Entry 8KHT (X-ray diffraction, 2.05 A resolution); this record covers chains A and B.

== Chain A (and B) ==
Molecule: Oxidoreductase
Source organism: Mycobacterium tuberculosis
Notes: chain B of this document is another copy of the same molecule, construct and numbering; everything in this record applies to it too
UniProtKB: A0A045GL20 (A0A045GL20_MYCTX); residues 17-305 here correspond to UniProt positions 1-289 (UniProt number = residue number - 16)
Amino-acid sequence (305 residues; row label = number of the first residue in the row):
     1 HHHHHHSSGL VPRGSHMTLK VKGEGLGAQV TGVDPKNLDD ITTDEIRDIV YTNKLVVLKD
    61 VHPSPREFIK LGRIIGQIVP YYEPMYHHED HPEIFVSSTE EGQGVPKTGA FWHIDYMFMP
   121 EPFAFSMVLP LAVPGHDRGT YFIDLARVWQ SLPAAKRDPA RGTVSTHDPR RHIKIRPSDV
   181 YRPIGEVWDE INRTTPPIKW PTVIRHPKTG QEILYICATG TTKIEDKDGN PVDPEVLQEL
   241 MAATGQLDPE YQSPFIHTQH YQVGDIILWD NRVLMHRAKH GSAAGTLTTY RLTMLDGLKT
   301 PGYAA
Disordered / not traced: 1-16, 32, 281-284 (chain B: 1-16, 281-284)
Differences from the reference sequence: expression tag (1-16)
Ion coordination: Fe2+: His113, Asp115, His276
Ligand contacts: VY9 ((3R)-3-(2-hydroxy-2-oxoethylamino)decanoic acid): Tyr81, Tyr86, Phe95, Thr108, Gly109, Phe111, His113, Ile114, Asp115, Tyr116, Phe118, Phe123, Asp168, Pro169, His172, Ile173, Lys174, Cys217, Gly220, Arg291

== Chain A / chain B interface ==
Residue-residue contacts (18):
  Met119(A) - Gln150(B)  hydrogen bond
  Pro120(A) - Gln150(B)
  Pro120(A) - Ser151(B)
  Pro120(A) - Phe255(B)  hydrophobic
  Arg193(A) - Thr209(B)
  Arg193(A) - Gly210(B)
  Arg193(A) - Gln211(B)  hydrogen bond (backbone-side chain)
  Thr194(A) - Gln150(B)  hydrogen bond (backbone-side chain)
  Thr195(A) - Gln150(B)
  Pro196(A) - Arg147(B)
  Pro197(A) - Arg147(B)  hydrogen bond (backbone-side chain)
  Ile198(A) - Arg147(B)
  Lys199(A) - Glu24(B)  hydrogen bond (side chain-backbone)
  Lys223(A) - Glu24(B)  salt bridge
  Asp228(A) - Lys22(B)
  Asp228(A) - Gln29(B)
  Gly229(A) - Lys22(B)
  Asn230(A) - Lys22(B)  hydrogen bond
Also at the interface, not in a pair above, chain A (18 interface residues in all): Pro80, Phe118, Glu121, Thr166, Lys299
Also at the interface, not in a pair above, chain B (13 interface residues in all): Gly23, Pro153, Gln252

== Overview ==
The interface between chain A and chain B involves 18 residues on one side and 13 on the other; the contacts
include 6 hydrogen bonds and 1 salt bridge. Among the polar pairs are Lys223(A)-Glu24(B), Met119(A)-Gln150(B)
and Arg193(A)-Gln211(B). Chain A binds compound VY9.
Chain A and chain B are both Oxidoreductase (Mycobacterium tuberculosis); the structure, The structure of
Rv0097 with substrate, was determined by X-ray diffraction, deposited together with 8KIF.
